PDB entry 7XQV | X-ray diffraction, 2.76 A resolution | chains A and B

== Chain A ==
Name: RhoA
Source organism: Rattus norvegicus
Sequence (183 residues; numbered 0 to 182; the number before each row is that of its first residue; numbering starts at 0):
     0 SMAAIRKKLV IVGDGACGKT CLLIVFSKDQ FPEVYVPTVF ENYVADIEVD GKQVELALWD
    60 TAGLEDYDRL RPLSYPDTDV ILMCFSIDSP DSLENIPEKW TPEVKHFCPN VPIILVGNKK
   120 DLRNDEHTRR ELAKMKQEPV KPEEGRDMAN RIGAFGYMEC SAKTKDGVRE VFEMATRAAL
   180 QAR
Not modelled in the structure: 0-2, 123-137, 181-182
Bound ions: Mg2+: Thr19, Asp59 (together with GMP-PNP)
Small-molecule neighbours: GMP-PNP (GNP; phosphoaminophosphonic acid-guanylate ester): Asp13, Gly14, Ala15, Cys16, Gly17, Lys18, Thr19, Cys20, Phe30, Pro31, Glu32, Tyr34, Pro36, Thr37, Thr60, Ala61, Gly62, Leu63, Lys118, Asp120, Leu121, Ser160, Ala161, Lys162

== Chain B ==
Name: Rh57
Source organism: Camelus bactrianus
Sequence (145 residues; row label = number of the first residue in the row; numbers below 1 keep their minus sign (Met-20 is residue -20)):
   -20 MGGWSHPQFE KGGSGENLYF QGGTEVQLQA SGGGFVQPGG SLRLSCAASG DTWWSSAMGW
    40 FRQAPGKERE FVSAISFYPT EYTYYADSKG RFTISRDNSK NTVYLQMNSL RAEDTATYYC
   100 AWIAWGPWMR TSWYWGQGTQ VTVSS
Not modelled in the structure: -20 to 8
Cystine bridges: Cys25-Cys99

== Interface between chain A and chain B ==
Pairs across the interface (32):
  Lys7(A) with Thr110(B)
  Gln29(A) with Glu47(B)
  Val38(A) with Phe50(B), hydrophobic
  Phe39(A) with Gly38(B); Phe40(B); Phe50(B), hydrophobic; Ala53(B), hydrophobic; Trp112(B), hydrophobic
  Glu40(A) with Phe40(B); Arg48(B), salt bridge; Trp114(B)
  Asn41(A) with Arg48(B); Trp112(B); Trp114(B)
  Tyr42(A) with Arg48(B)
  Trp58(A) with Ile102(B), hydrophobic; Thr110(B); Ser111(B); Trp112(B)
  Tyr66(A) with Tyr63(B), hydrophobic
  Arg68(A) with Pro58(B); Tyr63(B)
  Leu69(A) with Tyr63(B)
  Leu72(A) with Ser35(B); Ala36(B), hydrophobic; Tyr57(B), hydrophobic; Ile102(B)
  Pro75(A) with Trp104(B), hydrophobic; Thr110(B)
  Asp76(A) with Arg109(B), salt bridge; Thr110(B), hydrogen bond (side chain-backbone)
  Asp78(A) with Arg109(B), salt bridge
Also at the interface, not in a pair above, chain A (17 interface residues in all): Asp65, Ser73
Also at the interface, not in a pair above, chain B (22 interface residues in all): Met37, Ser55, Tyr64, Met108

== Summary ==
17 residues of chain A face 22 of chain B across their interface; the contacts include 1 hydrogen bond and 3
salt bridges. Among the polar pairs are Glu40(A)-Arg48(B), Asp76(A)-Arg109(B) and Asp78(A)-Arg109(B). Bound to
chain A: GMP-PNP.
Here chain A is RhoA (Rattus norvegicus) and chain B is Rh57 (Camelus bactrianus). Entry 7XQV (The complex of
nanobody Rh57 binding to GTP-bound RhoA active form) was determined by X-ray diffraction.
